3IYW - chains A and B of the 7 polymer chains in the assembly; structure by electron microscopy, 13.70 A resolution (very low resolution: no residue pairs are listed; an interface is given only as per-side residue counts).

Chain A (and B):
Protein: Envelope glycoprotein
Source organism: West Nile virus
Notes: fragment: ectodomain of viral surface protein; chain B of this document is another copy of the same molecule, construct and numbering; everything in this record applies to it too
Reference sequence: Q91R02 (Q91R02_WNV); residue numbers follow UniProt; this construct covers 1-400
Sequence (400 residues; numbered 1 to 400; the number before each row is that of its first residue):
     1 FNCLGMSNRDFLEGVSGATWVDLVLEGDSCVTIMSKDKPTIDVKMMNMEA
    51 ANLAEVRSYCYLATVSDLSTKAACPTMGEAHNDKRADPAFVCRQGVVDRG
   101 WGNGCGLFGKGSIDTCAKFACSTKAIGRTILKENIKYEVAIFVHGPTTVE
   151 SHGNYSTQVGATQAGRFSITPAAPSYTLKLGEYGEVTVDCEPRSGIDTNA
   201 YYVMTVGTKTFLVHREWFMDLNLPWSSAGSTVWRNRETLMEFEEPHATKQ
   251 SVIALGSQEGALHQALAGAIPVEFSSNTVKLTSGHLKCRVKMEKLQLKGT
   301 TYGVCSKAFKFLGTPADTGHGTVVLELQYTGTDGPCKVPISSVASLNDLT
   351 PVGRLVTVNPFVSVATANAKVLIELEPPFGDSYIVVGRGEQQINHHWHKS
Disulfide bonds: Cys3-Cys30, Cys60-Cys121, Cys74-Cys105, Cys92-Cys116, Cys190-Cys288, Cys305-Cys336

Chain A / chain B interface:
At this resolution (14 A) residue pairs are not listed: 11 residues of chain A and 17 of chain B lie at the interface.
The authors on this interface:
  - epitope / paratope residues, chain B: Phe311(B), Leu312(B)

Summary:
The interface between chain A and chain B involves 11 residues on one side and 17 on the other. From the
paper: epitope/paratope residues Phe311(B) and Leu312(B).
Both chains are Envelope glycoprotein (West Nile virus). Entry 3IYW (West Nile virus in complex with Fab
fragments of MAb CR4354 (fitted coordinates of envelope proteins ...) was determined by electron microscopy
together with 3N9G from the same study.
